PDB entry 5KTZ | electron microscopy, 4.30 A resolution (low resolution: residue-level contacts below are approximate; hydrogen-bond / salt-bridge calls are withheld) | chains 2 and 3 of the 4 polymer chains in the assembly

== Chain 2 ==
Protein: VP2
Organism: Poliovirus type 1 (strain Mahoney)
UniProt: P03300 (POLG_POL1M); residues 1-269 here correspond to UniProt positions 70-338 (UniProt number = residue number + 69)
Amino-acid sequence (269 residues; row label = number of the first residue in the row):
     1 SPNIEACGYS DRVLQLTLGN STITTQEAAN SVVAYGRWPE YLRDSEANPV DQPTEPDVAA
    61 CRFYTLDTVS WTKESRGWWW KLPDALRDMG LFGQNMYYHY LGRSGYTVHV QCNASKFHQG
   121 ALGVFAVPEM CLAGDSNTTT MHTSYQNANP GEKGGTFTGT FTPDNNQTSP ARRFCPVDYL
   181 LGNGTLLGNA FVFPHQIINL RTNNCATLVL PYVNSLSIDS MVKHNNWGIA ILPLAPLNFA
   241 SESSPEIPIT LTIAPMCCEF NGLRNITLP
Not modelled in the structure: 44-52, 160-173
What the authors report for this chain:
  - conformationally variable residues (loop rearrangement, order/disorder transition): Ser1 to Ser10, Leu42 to Pro53, Ala133 to His142, Thr160 to Phe174
  - contacts within the chain: Ser1-His195

== Chain 3 ==
Protein: Genome polyprotein
Organism: Poliovirus type 1
UniProt: P03300 (POLG_POL1M); residues 1-231 here correspond to UniProt positions 342-572 (UniProt number = residue number + 341)
Amino-acid sequence (231 residues; row label = number of the first residue in the row):
     1 GLPVMNTPGS NQYLTADNFQ SPCALPEFDV TPPIDIPGEV KNMMELAEID TMIPFDLSAT
    61 KKNTMEMYRV RLSDKPHTDD PILCLSLSPA SDPRLSHTML GEILNYYTHW AGSLKFTFLF
   121 CGSMMATGKL LVSYAPPGAD PPKKRKEAML GTHVIWDIGL QSSCTMVVPW ISNTTYRQTI
   181 DDSFTEGGYI SVFYQTRIVV PLSTPREMDI LGFVSACNDF SVRLLRDTTH I
Differences from the reference sequence: conflict Ser123 (Phe464 in P03300)
What the authors report for this chain:
  - conformationally variable residues (loop rearrangement): Asp182 to Phe184

== Chain 2 / chain 3 interface ==
Residue-residue contacts (61; chain 2 residue first):
  Ser1(2) - Asp50(3)
  Ser1(2) - Phe213(3)
  Glu5(2) - Gln161(3)
  Tyr9(2) - Met124(3)
  Tyr35(2) - Gly38(3)
  Arg37(2) - Asp35(3)
  Arg37(2) - Pro37(3)
  Arg76(2) - Met65(3)
  Lys116(2) - Met124(3)
  Lys116(2) - Met125(3)
  Phe117(2) - Thr204(3)
  Gln119(2) - Gly122(3)
  Gln119(2) - Ser123(3)
  Gln119(2) - Pro205(3)
  Gln119(2) - Glu207(3)
  Gln119(2) - Met208(3)
  Ala121(2) - Cys121(3)
  Asp178(2) - Met65(3)
  Tyr179(2) - Asn63(3)
  Tyr179(2) - Met65(3)
  Leu186(2) - Tyr68(3)
  Leu187(2) - Tyr68(3)
  Gly188(2) - Met52(3)
  Gly188(2) - Tyr68(3)
  Asn189(2) - His97(3)
  Asn189(2) - Met99(3)
  Phe191(2) - Ile49(3)
  Phe191(2) - Asp50(3)
  Phe191(2) - Met52(3)
  Phe191(2) - Phe213(3)
  Ile197(2) - Leu119(3)
  Ile197(2) - Phe213(3)
  Asn199(2) - Leu119(3)
  Asn199(2) - Phe120(3)
  Arg201(2) - Phe120(3)
  Arg201(2) - Gly122(3)
  Arg201(2) - Ser123(3)
  Arg201(2) - Met124(3)
  Arg201(2) - Ile158(3)
  Arg201(2) - Ser162(3)
  Thr202(2) - Ser162(3)
  Pro211(2) - Pro37(3)
  Val213(2) - Ile36(3)
  Val213(2) - Pro37(3)
  Leu216(2) - Ile34(3)
  Ser217(2) - Ile34(3)
  Pro233(2) - Met65(3)
  Pro233(2) - Arg69(3)
  Leu234(2) - Arg69(3)
  Leu234(2) - Leu211(3)
  Ala235(2) - Arg69(3)
  Ala235(2) - Cys121(3)
  Pro236(2) - Arg69(3)
  Pro236(2) - Asp209(3)
  Asn238(2) - Pro205(3)
  Asn238(2) - Glu207(3)
  Phe239(2) - Pro205(3)
  Ala240(2) - Ser203(3)
  Ala240(2) - Thr204(3)
  Ala240(2) - Pro205(3)
  Ser241(2) - Ser203(3)
Other interface residues (no listed pair), chain 2 (39 interface residues in all): Asn3, Ile4, His118, Val192, Tyr212, Asn214
Other interface residues (no listed pair), chain 3 (44 interface residues in all): Thr51, Thr64, Met67, Thr98, Glu102, Thr117, Ala126, Gly159, Leu160, Ser163, Thr165, Leu202

== Overview ==
The interface between chain 2 and chain 3 involves 39 residues on one side and 44 on the other. From the
paper: conformational variability at Ser1(2), Leu42(2) and Asp182(3) among others; contacts within the chain
involving Ser1(2) and His195(2).
Chain 2 is VP2 (Poliovirus type 1 (strain Mahoney)) and chain 3 is Genome polyprotein (Poliovirus type 1); the
structure, expanded poliovirus in complex with VHH 12B, was determined by electron microscopy (same
publication as 5KU0, 5KU2 and 5KWL).
